7LV3 - chains A and B; structure by X-ray diffraction, 2.41 A resolution.

Chain A (and B):
Molecule: Isoform Beta of cGMP-dependent protein kinase 1
Organism: Homo sapiens
Notes: EC 2.7.11.12; chain B of this document is another copy of the same molecule, construct and numbering; everything in this record applies to it too
Reference sequence: Q13976 (KGP1_HUMAN), isoform Q13976-2; residue numbers follow UniProt; this construct covers 70-686
Chain sequence (617 residues; each row starts with the number of its first residue):
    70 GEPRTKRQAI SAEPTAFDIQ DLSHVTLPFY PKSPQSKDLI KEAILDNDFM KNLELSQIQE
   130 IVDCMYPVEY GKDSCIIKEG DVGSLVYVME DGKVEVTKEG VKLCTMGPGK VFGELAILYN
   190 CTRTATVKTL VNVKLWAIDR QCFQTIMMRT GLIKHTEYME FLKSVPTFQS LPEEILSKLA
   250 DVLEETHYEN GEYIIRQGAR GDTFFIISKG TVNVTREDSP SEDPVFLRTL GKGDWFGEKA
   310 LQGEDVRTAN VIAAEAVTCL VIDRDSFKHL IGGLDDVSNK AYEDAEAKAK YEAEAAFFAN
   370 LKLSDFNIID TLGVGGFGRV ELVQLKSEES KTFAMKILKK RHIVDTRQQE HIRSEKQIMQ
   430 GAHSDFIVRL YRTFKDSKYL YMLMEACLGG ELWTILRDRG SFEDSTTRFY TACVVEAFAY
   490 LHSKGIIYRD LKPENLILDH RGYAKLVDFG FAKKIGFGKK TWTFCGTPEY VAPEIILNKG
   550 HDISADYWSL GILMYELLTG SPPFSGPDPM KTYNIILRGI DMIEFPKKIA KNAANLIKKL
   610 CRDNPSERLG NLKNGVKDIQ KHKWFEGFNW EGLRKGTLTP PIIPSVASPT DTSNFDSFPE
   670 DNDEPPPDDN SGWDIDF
Unresolved in the structure: 70-72, 341-353 (chain B: 70-73, 85-89, 342-355)
Modified positions: Thr532 (phosphothreonine; TPO)
Metal / ion sites: Mn2+ site 1: Asn504, Asp517 (together with AMP-PNP); Mn2+ site 2: Asp517 (together with AMP-PNP)
Small-molecule neighbours: AMP-PNP (ANP; phosphoaminophosphonic acid-adenylate ester): Leu381, Gly382, Val383, Gly384, Gly385, Phe386, Gly387, Val389, Ala403, Lys405, Val437, Met453, Glu454, Ala455, Cys456, Glu460, Asp499, Lys501, Glu503, Asn504, Ile506, Val516, Asp517, Phe664
What the authors report for this chain:
  - self-association interface (contacts with another copy of this molecule); pairs are residue here / residue on that copy: Ile79-Phe533 (hydrophobic contact), Ile79-Pro537 (hydrophobic contact), Ile79-Tyr582 (hydrophobic contact), Ser80-Gln417 (hydrogen bond), Ser80-His420, Thr84-Thr532 (hydrogen bond), Leu184-Met579 (hydrophobic contact), Leu187-Met579 (hydrophobic contact), Met217-Trp531, Glu243-Phe526, Glu243-Gly527, Asp250-Lys529 (salt bridge), Tyr582-Tyr188 (hydrophobic contact)
  - contacts within the chain: Ile79-Tyr188 (hydrophobic contact), Ser80-Ala81 (hydrogen bond), Glu82-Arg209 (salt bridge), Ile186-Phe212 (hydrophobic contact), Phe118-Ile186 (hydrophobic contact), Met119-Ile186 (hydrophobic contact), Val155-Ile186 (hydrophobic contact), Leu154-Arg192 (hydrogen bond), Gly182-Arg192 (hydrogen bond), Asn189-Arg209, Ala309-Arg333, Leu310-Phe336, Glu363-Arg438 (salt bridge), Phe367-Tyr440, His420-Thr532 (hydrogen bond), Arg466-Asp467 (hydrogen bond), Arg498-Thr532 (hydrogen bond), Thr530-Thr532 (hydrogen bond), Arg466-Asp665 (salt bridge)
  - post-translational modification sites: Thr532
  - Mn2+ coordination: Asp517
  - post-translational modification sites: Ser80 (citing earlier work)
  - mutagenesis - S80A, R192Q: increased catalytic activity (citing earlier work)
  - conformationally variable residues (loop rearrangement, order/disorder transition, side-chain flip): Ala185 to Asn189, Tyr351
  - mutagenesis - K75E/R76E: increased catalytic activity

Interface between chain A and chain B:
Residue-residue contacts - 149 pairs, chain A then chain B:
  Arg73(A) with Trp462(B)
  Thr74(A) with Trp462(B)
  Lys75(A) with Glu460(B), salt bridge; Trp462(B); Thr463(B); Glu503(B); Asp665(B), salt bridge
  Arg76(A) with Trp462(B); Lys501(B), hydrogen bond (backbone-side chain); Pro502(B); Glu503(B), salt bridge; Thr536(B); Glu538(B); Tyr539(B); Glu565(B), salt bridge
  Gln77(A) with Pro537(B)
  Ala78(A) with Asp499(B); Phe520(B), hydrophobic; Gly535(B); Thr536(B)
  Ile79(A) with Phe520(B); Phe533(B), hydrophobic; Cys534(B); Gly535(B), hydrogen bond (backbone-backbone); Tyr582(B)
  Ser80(A) with Gln417(B), hydrogen bond; His420(B); Phe520(B); Phe533(B); Cys534(B)
  Ala81(A) with Gln417(B); Thr532(B); Phe533(B), hydrogen bond (backbone-backbone)
  Glu82(A) with Arg416(B), salt bridge; Thr532(B)
  Pro83(A) with Arg416(B); Gln417(B); His420(B); Thr532(B)
  Thr84(A) with Lys522(B), hydrogen bond (backbone-side chain); Thr530(B); Trp531(B); Thr532(B)
  Asp117(A) with Asn583(B)
  Phe118(A) with Ile545(B); Met579(B), hydrophobic; Asn583(B), hydrogen bond (backbone-side chain)
  Asn121(A) with Leu546(B); Leu586(B)
  Leu184(A) with Met579(B), hydrophobic; Tyr582(B), hydrophobic
  Leu187(A) with Phe533(B); Ile545(B); Met579(B), hydrophobic; Tyr582(B), hydrophobic
  Tyr188(A) with Phe533(B), hydrophobic; Pro578(B)
  Met216(A) with Trp531(B); Leu546(B); Asn547(B)
  Met217(A) with Trp531(B), hydrophobic
  Gly220(A) with Trp531(B)
  Leu221(A) with Trp531(B)
  Glu243(A) with Gly527(B)
  Ser246(A) with Gly527(B), hydrogen bond (side chain-backbone)
  Lys247(A) with Asn620(B), hydrogen bond (side chain-backbone); Leu621(B)
  Asp250(A) with Lys529(B), salt bridge; Asn613(B)
  Val251(A) with Ser615(B)
  His338(A) with Leu621(B)
  Leu339(A) with Leu621(B), hydrophobic
  Ile340(A) with Lys622(B)
  Gly385(A) with Gln77(B)
  Arg416(A) with Glu82(B); Pro83(B)
  Gln417(A) with Ser80(B), hydrogen bond; Ala81(B)
  His420(A) with Ser80(B); Pro83(B)
  Glu460(A) with Lys75(B), salt bridge
  Trp462(A) with Thr74(B); Lys75(B); Arg76(B)
  Thr463(A) with Lys75(B)
  Asp499(A) with Ala78(B)
  Lys501(A) with Arg76(B), hydrogen bond (side chain-backbone); Ala78(B)
  Pro502(A) with Arg76(B)
  Glu503(A) with Lys75(B); Arg76(B), salt bridge
  Phe520(A) with Ala78(B), hydrophobic; Ile79(B); Ser80(B)
  Gly527(A) with Ser246(B), hydrogen bond (backbone-side chain)
  Lys529(A) with His224(B); Asp250(B), salt bridge
  Trp531(A) with Met216(B); Met217(B), hydrophobic; Gly220(B); Leu221(B), hydrophobic
  Thr532(A) with Ala81(B); Pro83(B); Thr84(B)
  Phe533(A) with Ile79(B), hydrophobic; Ser80(B); Ala81(B), hydrogen bond (backbone-backbone); Leu187(B); Tyr188(B), hydrophobic
  Cys534(A) with Ile79(B); Ser80(B)
  Gly535(A) with Ala78(B); Ile79(B), hydrogen bond (backbone-backbone)
  Thr536(A) with Arg76(B); Ala78(B)
  Pro537(A) with Gln77(B)
  Glu538(A) with Arg76(B)
  Tyr539(A) with Arg76(B)
  Ile545(A) with Phe118(B); Leu187(B)
  Leu546(A) with Asn121(B); Leu122(B); Met216(B)
  Asn547(A) with Leu187(B); Phe212(B); Met216(B)
  Lys548(A) with Glu123(B), salt bridge
  Glu565(A) with Arg76(B), salt bridge
  Pro571(A) with Arg76(B)
  Pro578(A) with Tyr188(B)
  Met579(A) with Glu183(B); Leu184(B), hydrophobic; Leu187(B), hydrophobic
  Tyr582(A) with Ile79(B); Leu187(B), hydrophobic
  Asn583(A) with Asp117(B); Phe118(B), hydrogen bond (side chain-backbone)
  Leu586(A) with Phe118(B), hydrophobic; Asn121(B)
  Asn613(A) with Asp250(B)
  Ser615(A) with Lys247(B); Asp250(B); Val251(B); Leu339(B)
  Asn620(A) with Lys247(B), hydrogen bond (backbone-side chain)
  Leu621(A) with Lys247(B); His338(B)
  Lys622(A) with Leu339(B); Ile340(B)
Also at the interface, not in a pair above, chain A (81 interface residues in all): Leu122, Glu123, Glu183, Phe212, Gln213, His224, Phe386, Lys522, Phe526, Glu616, Asp665, Phe667
Also at the interface, not in a pair above, chain B (78 interface residues in all): Gln213, Glu243, Phe526, Lys548, Pro571, Phe667
From the paper, about this interface:
  - residue pairs: Pro83(B)-His420(A)

In short:
The interface between chain A and chain B involves 81 residues on one side and 78 on the other; the contacts
include 15 hydrogen bonds and 11 salt bridges. Among the polar pairs are Lys75(A)-Glu460(B),
Lys75(A)-Asp665(B) and Arg76(A)-Glu503(B). The paper describes a contact between Pro83(B) and His420(A). From
the paper: S80A, R192Q and K75E/R76E of chain A increase catalytic activity; Mn2+ coordination by Asp517(A).
Chain A and chain B are both Isoform Beta of cGMP-dependent protein kinase 1 (Homo sapiens); the structure,
Crystal structure of human protein kinase G (PKG) R-C complex in inhibited state, was determined by X-ray
diffraction together with 7MBJ from the same study.
